PDB entry 6Z5U | electron microscopy, 3.90 A resolution | chains G and H of the 12 polymer chains in the assembly

== Chain G (and H) ==
Protein: MCE family protein
From: Acinetobacter baumannii
Notes: chain H of this document is another copy of the same molecule, construct and numbering; everything in this record applies to it too
Reference sequence: V5V921 (V5V921_ACIBA); residue numbers follow UniProt; this construct covers 1-226
Chain sequence (226 residues; row label = number of the first residue in the row):
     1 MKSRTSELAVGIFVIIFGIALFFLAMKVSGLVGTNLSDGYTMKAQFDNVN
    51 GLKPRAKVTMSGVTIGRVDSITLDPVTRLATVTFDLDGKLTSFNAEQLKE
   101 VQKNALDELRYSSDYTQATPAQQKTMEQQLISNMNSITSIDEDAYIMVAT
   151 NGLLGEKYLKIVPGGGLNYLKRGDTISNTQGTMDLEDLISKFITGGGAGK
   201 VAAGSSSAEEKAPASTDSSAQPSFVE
Not modelled in the structure: 1-3, 195-226 (chain H: 1-5, 195-226)

== Chain G / chain H interface ==
Pairs across the interface (25; chain G residue first):
  Phe17(G) with Leu24(H), hydrophobic
  Leu21(G) with Val28(H), hydrophobic
  Leu24(G) with Val32(H), hydrophobic
  Lys27(G) with Leu31(H), hydrogen bond (side chain-backbone); Val32(H)
  Met60(G) with Arg78(H)
  Ser61(G) with Asp47(H); Asn48(H); Val49(H), hydrogen bond (backbone-backbone); Arg78(H), hydrogen bond (side chain-backbone)
  Gly62(G) with Val49(H); Asn50(H)
  Val63(G) with Thr72(H); Leu73(H), hydrophobic; Ala80(H), hydrophobic
  Leu90(G) with Leu73(H); Pro75(H)
  Gln97(G) with Val76(H)
  Met147(G) with Glu186(H)
  Leu154(G) with Leu154(H)
  Tyr158(G) with Asn50(H), hydrogen bond
  Lys160(G) with Asp184(H), salt bridge; Glu186(H), salt bridge
  Pro163(G) with Arg78(H)
  Tyr169(G) with Arg78(H)
Other interface residues (no listed pair), chain G (20 interface residues in all): Ile65, Phe93, Ser139, Asn151
Other interface residues (no listed pair), chain H (20 interface residues in all): Gly51, Ile71, Asp74

== In short ==
The chain G/chain H interface involves 20 residues from each chain; the contacts include 4 hydrogen bonds and
2 salt bridges. Polar pairs include Lys160(G)-Asp184(H), Lys160(G)-Glu186(H) and Lys27(G)-Leu31(H).
Chain G and chain H are both MCE family protein (Acinetobacter baumannii); the structure, Cryo-EM structure of
the A. baumannii MlaBDEF complex bound to APPNHP, was determined by electron microscopy.
